Entry 5LCC (X-ray diffraction, 2.00 A resolution); this record covers chain A.

[Chain A]
Protein: Macrod-type macrodomain
From: Oceanobacillus iheyensis (strain DSM 14371 / JCM 11309 / KCTC 3954 / HTE831)
Reference sequence: Q8EP31 (Q8EP31_OCEIH); residue numbers follow UniProt; this construct covers 1-185
Amino-acid sequence (208 residues; row label = number of the first residue in the row; numbers below 1 keep their minus sign (Met-22 is residue -22)):
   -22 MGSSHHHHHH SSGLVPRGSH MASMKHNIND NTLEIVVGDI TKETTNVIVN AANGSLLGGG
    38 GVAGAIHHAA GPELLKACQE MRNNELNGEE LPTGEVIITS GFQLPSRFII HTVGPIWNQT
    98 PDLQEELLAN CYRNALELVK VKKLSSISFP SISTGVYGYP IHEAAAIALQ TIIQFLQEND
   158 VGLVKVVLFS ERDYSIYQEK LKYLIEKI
Unresolved in the structure: -22 to -4
Construct notes: expression tag (-22 to 0); engineered mutation Ala40 (Asp in Q8EP31)
Reported in the primary citation:
  - conformationally variable residues (loop rearrangement): Gly36, Thr131 to Gly135
  - mutagenesis - N30A, D40A (4.4-fold): decreased catalytic activity
  - contacts within the chain: Asn30-Gly36 (backbone contact)
  - catalytic residues: Asn27, Asn30, His44, Tyr134 (citing earlier work)
  - mutagenesis - N30A, G37V: unchanged stability
  - mutagenesis - G37V: unchanged binding to OAADPr
  - mutagenesis - G37V: decreased catalytic activity on MARylated proteins

[In short]
From the paper: catalytic residues Asn27, Asn30 and His44 among others; N30A and D40A reduce catalytic
activity.
Chain A is Macrod-type macrodomain (Oceanobacillus iheyensis (strain DSM 14371 / JCM 11309 / KCTC 3954 /
HTE831)); the structure, Oceanobacillus iheyensis macrodomain mutant D40A, was determined by X-ray diffraction
(same publication as 5FUD, 5L9K, 5L9Q, 5LAU and 5LBP).
